PDB entry 1ZQO | X-ray diffraction, 3.20 A resolution | chains T and A of the 3 polymer chains in the assembly

[Chain T]
Molecule: 8-nt DNA strand
Sequence (8 nucleotides; each row starts with the number of its first residue):
     1 CATTAGAA

[Chain A]
Molecule: Protein (DNA polymerase beta (e.c.2.7.7.7))
Source organism: Homo sapiens
UniProtKB: P06746 (DPOB_HUMAN); residues 2-335 here correspond to UniProt positions 1-334 (UniProt number = residue number - 1)
Amino-acid sequence (335 residues; row label = number of the first residue in the row):
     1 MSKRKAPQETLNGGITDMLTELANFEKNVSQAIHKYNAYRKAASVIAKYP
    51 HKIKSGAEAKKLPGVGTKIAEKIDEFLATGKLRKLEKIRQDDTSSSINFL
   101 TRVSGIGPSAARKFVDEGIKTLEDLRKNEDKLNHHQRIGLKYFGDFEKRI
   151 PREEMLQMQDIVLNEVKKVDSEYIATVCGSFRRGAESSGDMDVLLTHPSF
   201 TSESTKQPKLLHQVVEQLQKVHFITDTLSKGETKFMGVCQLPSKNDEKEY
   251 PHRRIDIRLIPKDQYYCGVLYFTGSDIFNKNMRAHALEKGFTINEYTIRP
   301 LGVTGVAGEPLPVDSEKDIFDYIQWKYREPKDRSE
Not modelled in the structure: 1-8
Ion coordination: Na+ site 1 near Leu62 (its only coordinating residue here); Na+ site 2: Thr101, Val103, Ile106 (shared with 1 residue of chain P)
UniProt features mapped onto this chain:
  - binding site (K(+)): Lys61
  - binding site (Na(+)): Lys61

[Chain T / chain A interface]
Contacting residue pairs (12; chain T residue first):
  DA2(T) - Tyr296(A)  sugar contact
  DT3(T) - Thr233(A)  phosphate contact
  DT3(T) - Lys234(A)  phosphate contact
  DT4(T) - Ser229(A)  phosphate contact
  DT4(T) - Lys230(A)  phosphate contact
  DT4(T) - Gly231(A)  phosphate contact
  DT4(T) - Glu232(A)  hydrogen bond to the phosphate
  DT4(T) - Thr233(A)  hydrogen bond to the phosphate
  DT4(T) - Lys234(A)  hydrogen bond to the phosphate
  DA5(T) - Ser229(A)  phosphate contact
  DA5(T) - Lys230(A)  hydrogen bond to the phosphate
  DG6(T) - Asn133(A)  phosphate contact
Interface residues without a listed pair, chain A (9 interface residues in all): His134

[In short]
The interface between chain T and chain A involves 5 residues on one side and 9 on the other, with 4 hydrogen
bonds. Polar contacts include DT4(T)-Glu232(A), DT4(T)-Thr233(A) and DT4(T)-Lys234(A). UniProt lists
K+-binding residue Lys61(A) and Na+-binding residue Lys61(A) on chain A.
Here chain T is an 8-nt DNA strand and chain A is Protein (DNA polymerase beta (e.c.2.7.7.7)) (Homo sapiens).
Entry 1ZQO (DNA polymerase beta (pol B) (e.c.2.7.7.7) complexed with seven base pairs of DNA; soaked in the
...) was determined by X-ray diffraction (same publication as 1ZQA, 1ZQB, 1ZQC, 1ZQD, 1ZQE, 1ZQG and 28
further entries).
